5KOF - chains B and A of the 4 polymer chains in the assembly; structure by X-ray diffraction, 2.40 A resolution.

== Chain B (and A) ==
Protein: 3-oxoacyl-[acyl-carrier-protein] synthase 1
Organism: Escherichia coli
Notes: EC 2.3.1.41; chain A of this document is another copy of the same molecule, construct and numbering; everything in this record applies to it too
UniProtKB: P0A954 (FABB_ECOL6); residue numbers follow UniProt; this construct covers 1-406
Amino-acid sequence (407 residues; numbered 0 to 406; the number before each row is that of its first residue; numbering starts at 0):
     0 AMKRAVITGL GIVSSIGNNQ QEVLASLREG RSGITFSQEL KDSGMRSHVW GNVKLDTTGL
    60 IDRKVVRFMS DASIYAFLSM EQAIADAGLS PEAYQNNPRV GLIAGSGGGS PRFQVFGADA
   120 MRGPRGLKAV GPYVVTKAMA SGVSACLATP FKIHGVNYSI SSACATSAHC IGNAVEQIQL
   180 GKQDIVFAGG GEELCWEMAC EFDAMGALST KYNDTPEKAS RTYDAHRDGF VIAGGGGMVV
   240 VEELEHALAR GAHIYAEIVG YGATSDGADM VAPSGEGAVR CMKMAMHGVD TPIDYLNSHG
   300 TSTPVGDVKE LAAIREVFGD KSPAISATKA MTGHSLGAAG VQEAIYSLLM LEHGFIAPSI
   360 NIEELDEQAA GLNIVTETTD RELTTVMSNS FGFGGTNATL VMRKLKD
Unresolved in the structure: 0, 406 (chain A: fully traced)
Differences from the reference sequence: expression tag (0)
Covalent attachments: compound 6W5 linked to Cys163
Residues lining bound ligands: 6W5 ([(3S)-2,2-dimethyl-3-oxidanyl-4-oxidanylidene-4-[[3-oxidanylidene-3-[2-(prop-2-enoylamino)ethylamino]propyl]amino]butyl] dihydrogen phosphate): Phe201, Met204, Gly205, Ala206, Val270, Pro272, His298, Thr300, Thr302, Val304, Gly305, His333, Phe390, Gly391, Phe392
Reported in the primary citation:
  - binding site for 6W5: Cys163
  - catalytic residues: Cys163

== Chain B / chain A interface ==
Contacting residue pairs - 144 pairs, chain B then chain A:
  Ser42(B) - Met120(A)
  Arg45(B) - Leu126(A)
  Phe67(B) - Met269(A)  hydrophobic
  Pro97(B) - Arg279(A)
  Gly106(B) - Met138(A)
  Gly106(B) - Ala139(A)  hydrogen bond (backbone-backbone)
  Pro110(B) - Gln113(A)
  Gln113(B) - Gly107(A)
  Gln113(B) - Ser109(A)
  Gln113(B) - Pro110(A)
  Gln113(B) - Val114(A)
  Gln113(B) - Glu200(A)
  Val114(B) - Gln113(A)
  Val114(B) - Ala117(A)  hydrophobic
  Val114(B) - Arg121(A)
  Ala117(B) - Val114(A)  hydrophobic
  Asp118(B) - Arg121(A)  salt bridge
  Met120(B) - Ser42(A)
  Met120(B) - Gly43(A)
  Met120(B) - Met44(A)
  Met120(B) - Cys199(A)  hydrophobic
  Arg121(B) - Val114(A)
  Arg121(B) - Asp118(A)  salt bridge
  Arg121(B) - Arg121(A)
  Arg121(B) - Trp195(A)
  Leu126(B) - Arg45(A)
  Leu126(B) - Cys199(A)
  Leu126(B) - Asp202(A)
  Leu126(B) - Ala203(A)
  Val129(B) - Ala203(A)  hydrophobic
  Gly130(B) - Ala203(A)
  Pro131(B) - Ala203(A)
  Pro131(B) - Met204(A)
  Val133(B) - Glu200(A)
  Val134(B) - Glu200(A)
  Val134(B) - Phe201(A)
  Val134(B) - Met204(A)  hydrophobic
  Met138(B) - Gly106(A)
  Ala139(B) - Gly106(A)  hydrogen bond (backbone-backbone)
  Ala139(B) - Ala139(A)  hydrophobic
  Ala139(B) - Ser160(A)
  Ser140(B) - Ser160(A)  hydrogen bond (backbone-side chain)
  Ser140(B) - Ser161(A)
  Ser140(B) - Ala162(A)  hydrogen bond (side chain-backbone)
  Ala144(B) - Met269(A)
  Ala144(B) - Phe392(A)
  Ala144(B) - Gly393(A)
  Cys145(B) - Met269(A)  hydrophobic
  Ala147(B) - Ser264(A)
  Ala147(B) - Gly266(A)
  Thr148(B) - Gly266(A)
  Thr148(B) - Ala267(A)
  Thr148(B) - Asp268(A)
  Thr148(B) - Met269(A)
  Thr148(B) - Gly393(A)  hydrogen bond (side chain-backbone)
  Lys151(B) - Gly266(A)
  Ile152(B) - Ser264(A)  hydrogen bond (backbone-side chain)
  Ile152(B) - Asp265(A)
  Ile152(B) - Gly266(A)  hydrogen bond (backbone-backbone)
  His153(B) - Thr263(A)
  His153(B) - Ser264(A)  hydrogen bond (backbone-backbone)
  His153(B) - Asp265(A)  hydrogen bond (side chain-backbone)
  His153(B) - Glu275(A)  salt bridge
  His153(B) - Arg279(A)  hydrogen bond (backbone-side chain)
  Gly154(B) - Thr263(A)
  Gly154(B) - Ser264(A)  hydrogen bond (backbone-backbone)
  Asn156(B) - Ser264(A)  hydrogen bond
  Asn156(B) - Gly393(A)  hydrogen bond (side chain-backbone)
  Asn156(B) - Gly394(A)
  Asn156(B) - Thr395(A)  hydrogen bond (backbone-side chain)
  Tyr157(B) - Ile159(A)  hydrophobic
  Tyr157(B) - Ser160(A)
  Tyr157(B) - Ser161(A)
  Tyr157(B) - His168(A)
  Tyr157(B) - Asn172(A)  hydrogen bond
  Ser158(B) - Ser158(A)
  Ser158(B) - Ile159(A)
  Ser158(B) - Ser160(A)  hydrogen bond (backbone-backbone)
  Ile159(B) - Tyr157(A)  hydrophobic
  Ile159(B) - Ser158(A)
  Ile159(B) - Ile159(A)  hydrophobic
  Ser160(B) - Ala139(A)
  Ser160(B) - Ser140(A)
  Ser160(B) - Tyr157(A)
  Ser160(B) - Ser158(A)  hydrogen bond (backbone-backbone)
  Ser161(B) - Ser140(A)
  Ser161(B) - Tyr157(A)
  Ala162(B) - Ser140(A)  hydrogen bond (backbone-side chain)
  His168(B) - Tyr157(A)
  Asn172(B) - Tyr157(A)  hydrogen bond
  Asn172(B) - Asn172(A)  hydrogen bond
  Glu175(B) - Gln176(A)  hydrogen bond
  Glu175(B) - Leu179(A)
  Glu175(B) - Lys181(A)  salt bridge
  Gln176(B) - Glu175(A)  hydrogen bond
  Leu179(B) - Glu175(A)
  Leu179(B) - Leu179(A)  hydrophobic
  Lys181(B) - Glu175(A)  salt bridge
  Lys181(B) - Tyr260(A)
  Trp195(B) - Arg121(A)
  Glu196(B) - Gln113(A)
  Cys199(B) - Met120(A)  hydrophobic
  Cys199(B) - Leu126(A)
  Glu200(B) - Gln113(A)  hydrogen bond
  Glu200(B) - Val133(A)
  Glu200(B) - Val134(A)
  Phe201(B) - Val134(A)
  Ala203(B) - Leu126(A)
  Ala203(B) - Val129(A)  hydrophobic
  Ala203(B) - Gly130(A)
  Ala203(B) - Pro131(A)
  Met204(B) - Pro131(A)
  Met204(B) - Val134(A)  hydrophobic
  Tyr260(B) - Lys181(A)
  Thr263(B) - His153(A)
  Thr263(B) - Gly154(A)
  Ser264(B) - Ala147(A)
  Ser264(B) - Ile152(A)  hydrogen bond (side chain-backbone)
  Ser264(B) - His153(A)  hydrogen bond (backbone-backbone)
  Ser264(B) - Gly154(A)  hydrogen bond (backbone-backbone)
  Ser264(B) - Asn156(A)  hydrogen bond
  Asp265(B) - Ile152(A)
  Asp265(B) - His153(A)  hydrogen bond (backbone-side chain)
  Gly266(B) - Ala147(A)
  Gly266(B) - Thr148(A)
  Gly266(B) - Lys151(A)
  Gly266(B) - Ile152(A)  hydrogen bond (backbone-backbone)
  Ala267(B) - Thr148(A)
  Asp268(B) - Thr148(A)
  Met269(B) - Phe67(A)  hydrophobic
  Met269(B) - Thr135(A)
  Met269(B) - Ala144(A)
  Met269(B) - Cys145(A)  hydrophobic
  Met269(B) - Thr148(A)
  Glu275(B) - His153(A)  salt bridge
  Arg279(B) - Pro97(A)
  Arg279(B) - His153(A)  hydrogen bond (side chain-backbone)
  Met283(B) - Lys181(A)
  Phe392(B) - Val134(A)  hydrophobic
  Gly393(B) - Ala144(A)
  Gly393(B) - Thr148(A)  hydrogen bond (backbone-side chain)
  Gly393(B) - Asn156(A)  hydrogen bond (backbone-side chain)
  Gly394(B) - Asn156(A)
  Thr395(B) - Asn156(A)  hydrogen bond (side chain-backbone)
Also at the interface, not in a pair above, chain B (74 interface residues in all): Gly43, Ser105, Gly107, Gly116, Thr135, Ala137, Val155, Gln178, Asp202, Ala262
Also at the interface, not in a pair above, chain A (74 interface residues in all): Ser105, Ala137, Ser143, Val155, Gln178, Ala262

== Overview ==
The chain B/chain A interface involves 74 residues from each chain; the contacts include 33 hydrogen bonds and
6 salt bridges. Polar pairs include Asp118(B)-Arg121(A), His153(B)-Glu275(A) and Glu175(B)-Lys181(A).
Covalently linked compound 6W5: at Cys163(B). From the paper: the catalytic residue Cys163(B); a binding site
for 6W5 at Cys163(B).
Both chains are 3-oxoacyl-[acyl-carrier-protein] synthase 1 (Escherichia coli). Entry 5KOF (Crosslinked
Crystal Structure of Type II Fatty Acid Synthase Ketosynthase, FabB, and Acyl Carrier Protein, AcpP) was
determined by X-ray diffraction.
